Entry 5QIN (X-ray diffraction, 1.57 A resolution); this record covers chain A.

[Chain A]
Molecule: TGF-beta receptor type-2
From: Homo sapiens
Notes: EC 2.7.11.30; fragment: kinase domain
UniProt: P37173 (TGFR2_HUMAN); residues 237-549 here = UniProt positions 237-549
Chain sequence (316 residues; row label = number of the first residue in the row):
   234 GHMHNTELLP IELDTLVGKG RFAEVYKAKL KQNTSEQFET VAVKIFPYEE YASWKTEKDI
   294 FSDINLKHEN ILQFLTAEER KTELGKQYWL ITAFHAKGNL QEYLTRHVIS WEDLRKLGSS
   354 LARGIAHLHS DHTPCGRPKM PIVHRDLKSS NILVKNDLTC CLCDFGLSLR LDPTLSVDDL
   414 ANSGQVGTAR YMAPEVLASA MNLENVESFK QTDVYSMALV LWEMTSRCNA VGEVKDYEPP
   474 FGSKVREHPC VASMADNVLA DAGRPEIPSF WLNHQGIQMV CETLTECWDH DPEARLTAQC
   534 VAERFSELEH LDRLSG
Disordered / not traced: 234-239, 266-270, 416-417, 542-549
Construct notes: expression tag (234-236); engineered mutation A431 (Glu in P37173), A433 (Arg in P37173), A485 (Glu in P37173), A488 (Lys in P37173), A493 (Arg in P37173), A495 (Arg in P37173)
Small-molecule neighbours: J2V (N-{4-[3-(6-methoxypyridin-3-yl)-1H-pyrrolo[3,2-b]pyridin-2-yl]pyridin-2-yl}acetamide): V250, G253, V258, A275, K277, F294, L305, L323, T325, A326, F327, H328, A329, G331, S383, N384, L386, C396, D397
From the paper describing this entry:
  - specificity-determining residues: C396

[In short]
Bound to chain A: compound J2V. From the paper: the specificity determinant C396.
Chain A is TGF-beta receptor type-2 (Homo sapiens); the structure, Tgf-beta receptor type 2 kinase domain in
complex with N- {4-[3-(6-methoxypyridin-3-yl)-1H-pyrrolo[3,2-b]pyridin-2- yl]pyridin-2-yl}acetamide, was
determined by X-ray diffraction (same publication as 5QIK, 5QIL and 5QIM).
